Entry 3UN4 (X-ray diffraction, 3.40 A resolution); this record covers chains N and a of the 28 polymer chains in the assembly.

== Chain N ==
Protein: Proteasome component PRE3
From: Saccharomyces cerevisiae
Notes: EC 3.4.25.1
UniProtKB: P38624 (PSB6_YEAST); residues 1-196 here correspond to UniProt positions 20-215 (UniProt number = residue number + 19)
Sequence (196 residues; numbered 1 to 196; the number before each row is that of its first residue):
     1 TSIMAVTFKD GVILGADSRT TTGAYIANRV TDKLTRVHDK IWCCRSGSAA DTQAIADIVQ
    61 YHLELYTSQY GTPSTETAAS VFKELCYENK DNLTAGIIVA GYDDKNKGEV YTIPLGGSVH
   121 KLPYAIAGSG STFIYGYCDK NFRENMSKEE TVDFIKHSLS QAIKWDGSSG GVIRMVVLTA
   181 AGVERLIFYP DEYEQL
Covalent attachments: PR-957 (04C) linked to Thr1
Ligand contacts: PR-957 (04C; 1,2,4-trideoxy-4-methyl-2-{[N-(morpholin-4-ylacetyl)-L-alanyl-O-methyl-L-tyrosyl]amino}-1-phenyl-D-xylitol): Arg19, Thr20, Thr21, Thr22, Thr31, Lys33, Arg45, Ser46, Gly47, Ser48, Ala49, Thr94, Ser168
Swiss-Prot annotation at these positions:
  - active site: Thr1 (Nucleophile)

== Chain a ==
Protein: Proteasome component PRE4
From: Saccharomyces cerevisiae
Notes: EC 3.4.25.1
UniProtKB: P30657 (PSB4_YEAST); residues 1-233 here correspond to UniProt positions 34-266 (UniProt number = residue number + 33)
Sequence (233 residues; row label = number of the first residue in the row):
     1 TQQPIVTGTS VISMKYDNGV IIAADNLGSY GSLLRFNGVE RLIPVGDNTV VGISGDISDM
    61 QHIERLLKDL VTENAYDNPL ADAEEALEPS YIFEYLATVM YQRRSKMNPL WNAIIVAGVQ
   121 SNGDQFLRYV NLLGVTYSSP TLATGFGAHM ANPLLRKVVD RESDIPKTTV QVAEEAIVNA
   181 MRVLYYRDAR SSRNFSLAII DKNTGLTFKK NLQVENMKWD FAKDIKGYGT QKI

== How chain N and chain a interact ==
Residue-residue contacts - 61 pairs, chain N then chain a:
  Arg19(N) - Ala189(a)
  Ala24(N) - Phe146(a)  hydrophobic
  Ala24(N) - Arg187(a)
  Ala24(N) - Asp188(a)
  Ala24(N) - Ala189(a)  hydrogen bond (backbone-backbone)
  Tyr25(N) - Phe146(a)  hydrophobic
  Tyr25(N) - Arg187(a)
  Ile26(N) - Tyr186(a)
  Ile26(N) - Arg187(a)  hydrogen bond (backbone-backbone)
  Ile26(N) - Asp188(a)
  Ile26(N) - Ala189(a)
  Ala27(N) - Arg187(a)  hydrogen bond (backbone-side chain)
  Asn28(N) - Arg187(a)
  Arg29(N) - Tyr186(a)
  Arg29(N) - Arg187(a)
  Arg29(N) - Lys218(a)  hydrogen bond (side chain-backbone)
  Arg29(N) - Trp219(a)
  Arg29(N) - Phe221(a)
  Val30(N) - Phe221(a)  hydrophobic
  Val30(N) - Ala222(a)  hydrophobic
  Val30(N) - Ile225(a)  hydrophobic
  Asp32(N) - Lys226(a)
  Asp32(N) - Gly227(a)  hydrogen bond (side chain-backbone)
  Asp32(N) - Gln231(a)  hydrogen bond
  Leu34(N) - Gln231(a)  hydrogen bond (backbone-side chain)
  Thr35(N) - Tyr228(a)
  Thr35(N) - Gln231(a)
  Arg36(N) - Gln231(a)  hydrogen bond (backbone-side chain)
  Arg36(N) - Ile233(a)
  Trp42(N) - Gln231(a)
  Trp42(N) - Ile233(a)  hydrophobic
  Arg45(N) - Tyr228(a)
  Gln53(N) - Tyr228(a)
  Ala56(N) - Tyr228(a)
  Asp57(N) - Tyr228(a)  hydrogen bond
  Phe133(N) - Leu33(a)  hydrophobic
  Lys164(N) - Leu34(a)
  Trp165(N) - Ser32(a)
  Trp165(N) - Leu33(a)
  Trp165(N) - Leu34(a)  hydrogen bond (backbone-backbone)
  Trp165(N) - Arg35(a)
  Asp166(N) - Ser32(a)
  Gly167(N) - Ser32(a)  hydrogen bond (backbone-backbone)
  Gly167(N) - Leu34(a)
  Gly167(N) - Ala189(a)
  Gly171(N) - Trp219(a)
  Val172(N) - Trp219(a)  hydrophobic
  Arg174(N) - Ala222(a)  hydrogen bond (side chain-backbone)
  Arg174(N) - Ile225(a)
  Arg185(N) - Lys226(a)
  Arg185(N) - Gln231(a)
  Arg185(N) - Ile233(a)  hydrogen bond (side chain-backbone)
  Ile187(N) - Ala222(a)  hydrophobic
  Ile187(N) - Lys223(a)
  Tyr189(N) - Trp219(a)
  Tyr189(N) - Asp220(a)
  Tyr189(N) - Lys223(a)
  Pro190(N) - Trp219(a)
  Asp191(N) - Arg193(a)  salt bridge
  Glu194(N) - Tyr185(a)  hydrogen bond
  Glu194(N) - Arg193(a)  salt bridge
Also at the interface, not in a pair above, chain N (34 interface residues in all): Thr21, Ile163, Ser168
Also at the interface, not in a pair above, chain a (26 interface residues in all): Met150, Arg190, Met217

== Summary ==
Chain N and chain a form an interface of 34 and 26 residues respectively, with 14 hydrogen bonds and 2 salt
bridges. Among the polar pairs are Asp191(N)-Arg193(a), Glu194(N)-Arg193(a) and Ala27(N)-Arg187(a). PR-957 is
covalently linked to Thr1(N). From UniProt: active-site residue Thr1(N) on chain N.
Chain N is Proteasome component PRE3 and chain a is Proteasome component PRE4, both from Saccharomyces
cerevisiae; the structure, Yeast 20S proteasome in complex with PR-957 (morpholine), was determined by X-ray
diffraction, deposited together with 3UN8.
